PDB entry 1MTY | X-ray diffraction, 1.70 A resolution | chains D and B of the 6 polymer chains in the assembly

[Chain D]
Name: Methane monooxygenase hydroxylase
From: Methylococcus capsulatus str. Bath
Notes: EC 1.14.13.25
Reference sequence: P22869 (MEMA_METCA); residue numbers follow UniProt; this construct covers 15-526
Chain sequence (512 residues; numbered 15 to 526; the number before each row is that of its first residue):
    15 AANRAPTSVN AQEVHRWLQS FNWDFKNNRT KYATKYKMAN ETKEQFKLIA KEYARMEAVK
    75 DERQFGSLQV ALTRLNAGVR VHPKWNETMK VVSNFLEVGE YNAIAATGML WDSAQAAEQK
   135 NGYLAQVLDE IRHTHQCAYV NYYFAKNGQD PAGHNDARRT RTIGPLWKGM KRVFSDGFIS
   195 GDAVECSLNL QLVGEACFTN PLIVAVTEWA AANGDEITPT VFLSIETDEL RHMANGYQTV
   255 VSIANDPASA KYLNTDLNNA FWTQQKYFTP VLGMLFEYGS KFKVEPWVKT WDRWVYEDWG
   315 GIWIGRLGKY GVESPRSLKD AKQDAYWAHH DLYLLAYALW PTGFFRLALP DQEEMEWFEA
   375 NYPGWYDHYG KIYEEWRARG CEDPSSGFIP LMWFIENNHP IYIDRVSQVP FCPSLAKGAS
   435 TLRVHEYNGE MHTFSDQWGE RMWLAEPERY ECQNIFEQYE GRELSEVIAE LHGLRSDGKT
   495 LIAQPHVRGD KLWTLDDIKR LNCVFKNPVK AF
Differences from the reference sequence: conflict D306 (Asn in P22869), E444 (Gln in P22869)
Bound ions: Fe ion site 1: E114, E144, H147; Fe ion site 2: E144, E209, E243, H246
Swiss-Prot annotation at these positions:
  - active site: C151
  - binding site (Fe cation): E114, E144, H147, E209, E243, H246

[Chain B]
Name: Methane monooxygenase hydroxylase
From: Methylococcus capsulatus str. Bath
Notes: EC 1.14.13.25
Reference sequence: P18798 (MEMB_METCA); residues 6-362 here correspond to UniProt positions 5-361 (UniProt number = residue number - 1)
Chain sequence (384 residues; numbered 6 to 389; the number before each row is that of its first residue):
     6 ERRRGLTDPE MAAVILKALP EAPLDGNNKM GYFVTPRWKR LTEYEALTVY AQPNADWIAG
    66 GLDWGDWTQK FHGGRPSWGN ETTELRTVDW FKHRDPLRRW HAPYVKDKAE EWRYTDRFLQ
   126 GYSADGQIRA MNPTWRDEFI NRYWGAFLFN EYGLFNAHSQ GAREALSDVT RVSLAFWGFD
   186 KIDIAQMIQL ERGFLAKIVP GFDESTAVPK AEWTNGEVYK SARLAVEGLW QEVFDWNESA
   246 FSVHAVYDAL FGQFVRREFF QRLAPRFGDN LTPFFINQAQ TYFQIAKQGV QDLYYNCLGD
   306 DPEFSDYNRT VMRNWTGKWL EPTIAALRDF MGLFAKLPAG TTDKEEITAS LYRVVDDWIE
   366 DYASRIDFKA DRDQIVKAVL AGLK
Differences from the reference sequence: conflict D142 (Thr141 in P18798), E143 (Ser142 in P18798), F144 (Ser143 in P18798), I145 (Cys144 in P18798)

[Interface between chain D and chain B]
Residue-residue contacts - 251 pairs, chain D then chain B:
  A15(D) with A129(B); D130(B)
  A16(D) with A129(B)
  N17(D) with S128(B); A129(B), hydrogen bond (backbone-backbone); G131(B); R134(B)
  R18(D) with S128(B); A129(B); I133(B); I203(B), hydrogen bond (side chain-backbone); P205(B)
  A19(D) with S128(B)
  P20(D) with Q125(B); S128(B)
  T21(D) with L124(B); Q125(B), hydrogen bond (backbone-backbone); S128(B), hydrogen bond (backbone-side chain); F199(B); K202(B)
  S22(D) with D121(B), hydrogen bond; L124(B); Q125(B); K202(B), hydrogen bond (backbone-side chain)
  V23(D) with W117(B); L195(B); G198(B); F199(B)
  E27(D) with K202(B), salt bridge
  V28(D) with Q191(B); L195(B), hydrophobic
  R30(D) with E209(B), salt bridge
  W31(D) with Q194(B); E209(B), hydrogen bond; S210(B); T211(B)
  L32(D) with Q191(B)
  S34(D) with F154(B); T211(B), hydrogen bond; K215(B), hydrogen bond (backbone-side chain)
  F35(D) with L153(B), hydrophobic; F154(B); Y157(B)
  N36(D) with Y157(B); K215(B), hydrogen bond (backbone-side chain); W235(B)
  W37(D) with F154(B); G158(B); W218(B); T219(B); R228(B); V231(B), hydrophobic; E232(B), hydrogen bond
  F39(D) with E232(B); W235(B), hydrophobic; Q236(B)
  N41(D) with Q236(B); E237(B)
  N42(D) with W235(B); Q236(B), hydrogen bond
  R43(D) with Q236(B), hydrogen bond (side chain-backbone); F239(B)
  K45(D) with Q165(B), hydrogen bond; W235(B), hydrogen bond (side chain-backbone); Q236(B); V238(B), hydrogen bond (side chain-backbone); F239(B)
  Y46(D) with Q165(B); R168(B); E169(B), hydrogen bond
  I63(D) with W117(B), hydrophobic; Q191(B)
  A64(D) with K113(B); F184(B), hydrophobic; D188(B); Q191(B), hydrogen bond (backbone-side chain)
  K65(D) with K113(B); E116(B); W117(B); D188(B), salt bridge; M192(B); Q283(B); Y287(B), hydrogen bond
  E66(D) with W117(B), hydrogen bond
  Y67(D) with H106(B), hydrogen bond; F184(B), hydrophobic
  A68(D) with V110(B); K113(B)
  R69(D) with A114(B); W117(B); R118(B)
  A72(D) with A114(B), hydrophobic
  D75(D) with A107(B); V110(B)
  F79(D) with W105(B), hydrophobic
  V93(D) with L24(B)
  R94(D) with L11(B); I20(B); L21(B)
  V95(D) with I20(B); L24(B)
  H96(D) with I20(B); A23(B)
  P97(D) with A23(B)
  E111(D) with A56(B)
  V112(D) with P58(B), hydrophobic
  Y115(D) with Q57(B), hydrogen bond; W83(B), hydrophobic; S172(B), hydrogen bond (side chain-backbone); D173(B), hydrogen bond (side chain-backbone); R176(B), hydrogen bond
  N116(D) with P58(B); W83(B)
  I118(D) with R176(B)
  A119(D) with W83(B), hydrophobic; A167(B); R168(B); R176(B)
  G122(D) with S164(B); A167(B)
  M123(D) with F76(B), hydrophobic; R168(B)
  W125(D) with F160(B), hydrophobic; N161(B); H163(B); S164(B); A167(B), hydrophobic
  D126(D) with S164(B), hydrogen bond; Q165(B)
  A131(D) with Y157(B)
  K134(D) with Y157(B); N161(B)
  L138(D) with F160(B), hydrophobic; F184(B), hydrophobic; I187(B), hydrophobic
  L142(D) with H106(B), hydrogen bond (backbone-side chain); F181(B), hydrophobic; F184(B), hydrophobic
  I145(D) with H106(B); A180(B), hydrophobic
  R146(D) with H106(B)
  H149(D) with L52(B); T53(B), hydrogen bond; W105(B); H106(B), hydrogen bond (side chain-backbone)
  A152(D) with M35(B); L52(B)
  Y153(D) with E48(B); L52(B)
  Y156(D) with M35(B), hydrophobic; E48(B); A51(B), hydrophobic; L52(B), hydrophobic
  A159(D) with N33(B)
  K160(D) with N33(B), hydrogen bond (backbone-backbone)
  G162(D) with P28(B)
  Q163(D) with L24(B); P25(B); P28(B); L29(B), hydrogen bond (backbone-backbone)
  D164(D) with L29(B)
  P165(D) with D30(B); N32(B); N33(B)
  A166(D) with D30(B)
  H168(D) with M35(B)
  N169(D) with N32(B); K34(B); M35(B); G36(B), hydrogen bond (backbone-backbone); Y37(B); F38(B)
  D170(D) with Y37(B), hydrogen bond; F38(B)
  R172(D) with M35(B); A51(B), hydrogen bond (side chain-backbone); L52(B), hydrogen bond (side chain-backbone); T53(B); V54(B), hydrogen bond (side chain-backbone); Y55(B); A56(B)
  R173(D) with Y37(B), hydrogen bond; F38(B)
  T176(D) with D68(B); W69(B), hydrogen bond (backbone-side chain)
  W181(D) with P58(B), hydrophobic; D68(B), hydrogen bond
  K182(D) with W69(B), hydrogen bond (side chain-backbone); T73(B)
  K185(D) with D68(B), salt bridge; T73(B)
  R186(D) with T73(B), hydrogen bond (backbone-side chain); Q74(B), hydrogen bond
  D190(D) with W72(B); T73(B), hydrogen bond; Q74(B); S82(B), hydrogen bond
  G191(D) with Q74(B)
  I193(D) with F76(B); S82(B); W83(B), hydrophobic; R168(B), hydrogen bond (backbone-side chain)
  S194(D) with Q74(B), hydrogen bond (backbone-side chain); K75(B); F76(B); S82(B), hydrogen bond
  G195(D) with F76(B)
  E199(D) with Q74(B)
  A225(D) with R9(B); G10(B), hydrogen bond (backbone-backbone)
  A226(D) with G10(B); M16(B)
  N227(D) with I20(B)
  G228(D) with G10(B); L11(B); I20(B)
  E230(D) with R9(B), salt bridge; L11(B)
  F296(D) with M16(B), hydrophobic; V19(B), hydrophobic
  R360(D) with L29(B)
  Q422(D) with T73(B)
  E460(D) with H77(B), salt bridge
  E462(D) with K75(B); H77(B); G78(B), hydrogen bond (side chain-backbone); G79(B)
  R463(D) with T73(B); Q74(B); K75(B), hydrogen bond (side chain-backbone); F76(B); H77(B), hydrogen bond
  Y464(D) with T73(B); Q74(B)
  E465(D) with D71(B); K75(B), salt bridge
  C466(D) with D71(B); W72(B); T73(B)
  Q467(D) with W69(B); G70(B); D71(B), hydrogen bond (side chain-backbone)
  I469(D) with W69(B), hydrophobic
  Q472(D) with W69(B)
  Y473(D) with W69(B), hydrogen bond
  R489(D) with L29(B), hydrogen bond (side chain-backbone); D30(B)
  S490(D) with D30(B), hydrogen bond; N32(B)
  G503(D) with E26(B); L29(B)
Other interface residues (no listed pair), chain D (121 interface residues in all): N24, A25, D38, L62, E71, N135, V141, T148, N155, R175, S189, E222, K295, V420, N468, L485, D504, L506
Other interface residues (no listed pair), chain B (118 interface residues in all): R7, A27, G31, L67, R80, P81, Y109, K111, T120, V177, A190

[Overview]
The interface between chain D and chain B involves 121 residues on one side and 118 on the other; the contacts
include 55 hydrogen bonds and 7 salt bridges. Polar contacts include E27(D)-K202(B), R30(D)-E209(B) and
K65(D)-D188(B).
Here chain D is Methane monooxygenase hydroxylase and chain B is Methane monooxygenase hydroxylase, both from
Methylococcus capsulatus str. Bath. Entry 1MTY (Methane monooxygenase hydroxylase from methylococcus
capsulatus (bath)) was determined by X-ray diffraction.
